PDB entry 2H6P | X-ray diffraction, 1.90 A resolution | chains A and B of the 3 polymer chains in the assembly

# Chain A
Name: HLA-B35
From: Homo sapiens
Notes: fragment: Extracellular domains alpha 1
UniProtKB: O19626 (O19626_HUMAN); residues 1-276 here correspond to UniProt positions 25-300 (UniProt number = residue number + 24)
Sequence (276 residues; numbered 1 to 276; the number before each row is that of its first residue):
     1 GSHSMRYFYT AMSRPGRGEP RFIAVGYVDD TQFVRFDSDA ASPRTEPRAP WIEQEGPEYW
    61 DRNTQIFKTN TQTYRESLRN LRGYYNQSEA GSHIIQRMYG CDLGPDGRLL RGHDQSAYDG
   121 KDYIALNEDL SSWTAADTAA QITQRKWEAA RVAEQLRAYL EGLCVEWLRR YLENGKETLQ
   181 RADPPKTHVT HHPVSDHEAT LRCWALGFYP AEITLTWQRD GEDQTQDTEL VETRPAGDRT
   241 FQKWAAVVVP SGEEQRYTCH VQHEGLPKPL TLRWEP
Cystine bridges: C101-C164, C203-C259

# Chain B
Name: Beta-2-microglobulin
From: Homo sapiens
UniProtKB: P61769 (B2MG_HUMAN); residues 1-99 here correspond to UniProt positions 21-119 (UniProt number = residue number + 20)
Sequence (99 residues; numbered 1 to 99; the number before each row is that of its first residue):
     1 IQRTPKIQVY SRHPAENGKS NFLNCYVSGF HPSDIEVDLL KNGERIEKVE HSDLSFSKDW
    61 SFYLLYYTEF TPTEKDEYAC RVNHVTLSQP KIVKWDRDM
Cystine bridges: C25-C80
Curated features (UniProtKB/Swiss-Prot):
  - modified residue: Q2 (Pyrrolidone carboxylic acid)
  - glycosylation: I1 (N-linked (Glc) (glycation) isoleucine), K19 (N-linked (Glc) (glycation) lysine), K41 (N-linked (Glc) (glycation) lysine), K48 (N-linked (Glc) (glycation) lysine), K58 (N-linked (Glc) (glycation) lysine), K91 (N-linked (Glc) (glycation) lysine), K94 (N-linked (Glc) (glycation) lysine)

# How chain A and chain B interact
Residue-residue contacts (61):
  F8(A) - S55(B)
  F8(A) - F56(B)  hydrophobic
  Y9(A) - F56(B)
  T10(A) - F56(B)
  T10(A) - F62(B)
  M12(A) - S33(B)  hydrogen bond
  M12(A) - L54(B)  hydrophobic
  R17(A) - D34(B)  salt bridge
  I23(A) - L54(B)  hydrophobic
  V25(A) - D53(B)
  V25(A) - L54(B)
  V25(A) - S55(B)
  Y27(A) - S55(B)
  Y27(A) - Y63(B)  hydrogen bond
  Q32(A) - D53(B)  hydrogen bond
  R35(A) - D53(B)  salt bridge
  R48(A) - D53(B)  salt bridge
  I94(A) - H31(B)
  I94(A) - P32(B)  hydrophobic
  I94(A) - S33(B)
  Q96(A) - H31(B)  hydrogen bond
  Q96(A) - F56(B)
  Q96(A) - W60(B)  hydrogen bond (side chain-backbone)
  Q96(A) - F62(B)
  R97(A) - F56(B)
  M98(A) - F56(B)  hydrophobic
  M98(A) - K58(B)
  M98(A) - W60(B)  hydrophobic
  Q115(A) - W60(B)
  S116(A) - W60(B)
  A117(A) - W60(B)  hydrophobic
  D119(A) - H31(B)
  G120(A) - R3(B)  hydrogen bond (backbone-side chain)
  G120(A) - H31(B)
  G120(A) - W60(B)
  D122(A) - W60(B)  hydrogen bond
  H192(A) - D98(B)
  R202(A) - D98(B)  hydrogen bond (side chain-backbone)
  R202(A) - M99(B)  hydrogen bond
  W204(A) - D98(B)
  W204(A) - M99(B)
  V231(A) - Q8(B)
  E232(A) - K6(B)  salt bridge
  E232(A) - Q8(B)  hydrogen bond (backbone-side chain)
  E232(A) - Y26(B)
  E232(A) - S28(B)  hydrogen bond
  R234(A) - Q8(B)  hydrogen bond
  R234(A) - Y10(B)
  R234(A) - M99(B)  hydrogen bond (side chain-backbone)
  P235(A) - Y10(B)  hydrogen bond (backbone-side chain)
  P235(A) - N24(B)
  P235(A) - Y26(B)
  A236(A) - R12(B)  hydrogen bond (backbone-side chain)
  A236(A) - N24(B)  hydrogen bond (backbone-side chain)
  G237(A) - R12(B)  hydrogen bond (backbone-side chain)
  G237(A) - L65(B)
  D238(A) - R12(B)
  Q242(A) - Y10(B)
  Q242(A) - S11(B)  hydrogen bond (side chain-backbone)
  Q242(A) - R12(B)  hydrogen bond (side chain-backbone)
  W244(A) - M99(B)  hydrogen bond (side chain-backbone)
Other interface residues (no listed pair), chain A (34 interface residues in all): T233
Other interface residues (no listed pair), chain B (28 interface residues in all): I1, H13, S57, D59

# Overview
Chain A and chain B form an interface of 34 and 28 residues respectively; the contacts include 20 hydrogen
bonds and 4 salt bridges. Among the polar pairs are R17(A)-D34(B), R35(A)-D53(B) and R48(A)-D53(B).
Chain A is HLA-B35 and chain B is Beta-2-microglobulin, both from Homo sapiens; the structure, Crystal
structure of HLA-B*3501 presenting the human cytochrome P450 derived peptide, KPIVVLHGY, was determined by
X-ray diffraction.
